PDB entry 4QW0 | X-ray diffraction, 2.90 A resolution | chains V and W of the 28 polymer chains in the assembly

[Chain V]
Protein: Proteasome subunit beta type-2
Organism: Saccharomyces cerevisiae
Notes: EC 3.4.25.1
UniProtKB: P25043 (PSB2_YEAST); residues 1-232 here correspond to UniProt positions 30-261 (UniProt number = residue number + 29)
Sequence (232 residues; numbered 1 to 232; the number before each row is that of its first residue):
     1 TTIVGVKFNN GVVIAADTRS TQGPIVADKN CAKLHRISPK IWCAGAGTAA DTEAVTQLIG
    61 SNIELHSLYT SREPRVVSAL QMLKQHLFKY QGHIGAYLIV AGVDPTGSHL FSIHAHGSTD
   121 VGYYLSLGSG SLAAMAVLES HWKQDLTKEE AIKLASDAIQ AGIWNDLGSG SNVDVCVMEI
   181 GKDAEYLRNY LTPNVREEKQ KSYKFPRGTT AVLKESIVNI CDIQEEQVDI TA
Disordered / not traced: 227-232
Covalently attached groups: bortezomib (BO2) linked to Thr1
Ion coordination: Mg2+: Ile163, Asp166, Ser169 (shared with 1 residue of chain L)
Residues lining bound ligands: bortezomib (BO2; N-[(1R)-1-(dihydroxyboryl)-3-methylbutyl]-N-(pyrazin-2-ylcarbonyl)-L-phenylalaninamide): Arg19, Ser20, Thr21, Gln22, Ala27, Cys31, Lys33, Gly45, Ala46, Gly47, Thr48, Ala49, Thr52, Ser129, Gly168

[Chain W]
Protein: Proteasome subunit beta type-3
Organism: Saccharomyces cerevisiae
Notes: EC 3.4.25.1
UniProtKB: P25451 (PSB3_YEAST); residues 0-204 here correspond to UniProt positions 1-205 (UniProt number = residue number + 1)
Sequence (205 residues; row label = number of the first residue in the row; numbering starts at 0):
     0 MSDPSSINGG IVVAMTGKDC VAIACDLRLG SQSLGVSNKF EKIFHYGHVF LGITGLATDV
    60 TTLNEMFRYK TNLYKLKEER AIEPETFTQL VSSSLYERRF GPYFVGPVVA GINSKSGKPF
   120 IAGFDLIGCI DEAKDFIVSG TASDQLFGMC ESLYEPNLEP EDLFETISQA LLNAADRDAL
   180 SGWGAVVYII KKDEVVKRYL KMRQD
Disordered / not traced: 0
Ion coordination: Mg2+: Asp204 (shared with 3 residues of chain K)

[How chain V and chain W interact]
Pairs across the interface (59):
  Ile25(V) - Asp143(W)
  Ile25(V) - Phe146(W)  hydrophobic
  Val26(V) - Phe146(W)
  Ala27(V) - Asp130(W)
  Asp28(V) - Asp130(W)
  Lys29(V) - Glu150(W)  salt bridge
  Ala49(V) - Cys128(W)  hydrophobic
  Ala50(V) - Tyr95(W)
  Ala50(V) - Ile126(W)  hydrophobic
  Ala50(V) - Cys128(W)
  Asp51(V) - Tyr95(W)  hydrogen bond
  Asp51(V) - Arg98(W)  salt bridge
  Ala54(V) - Tyr95(W)
  Tyr90(V) - Phe99(W)  hydrophobic
  His93(V) - Arg98(W)
  His93(V) - Phe99(W)
  Ile94(V) - Phe99(W)  hydrophobic
  Arg196(V) - Glu150(W)  salt bridge
  Lys199(V) - Glu150(W)
  Lys199(V) - Ser151(W)
  Lys199(V) - Tyr153(W)  hydrogen bond (side chain-backbone)
  Ser202(V) - Glu154(W)  hydrogen bond
  Tyr203(V) - Ser151(W)
  Tyr203(V) - Leu152(W)  hydrophobic
  Lys204(V) - Asp161(W)  salt bridge
  Phe205(V) - Leu152(W)  hydrophobic
  Phe205(V) - Gln168(W)
  Arg207(V) - Glu160(W)  salt bridge
  Arg207(V) - Asp161(W)  salt bridge
  Gly208(V) - Glu164(W)  hydrogen bond (backbone-side chain)
  Thr209(V) - Glu164(W)  hydrogen bond (backbone-side chain)
  Thr210(V) - Glu164(W)  hydrogen bond
  Thr210(V) - Ser167(W)
  Thr210(V) - Gln168(W)  hydrogen bond
  Thr210(V) - Leu199(W)
  Ala211(V) - Leu199(W)
  Ala211(V) - Lys200(W)  hydrogen bond (backbone-backbone)
  Val212(V) - Phe163(W)  hydrophobic
  Val212(V) - Tyr198(W)
  Leu213(V) - Tyr198(W)  hydrogen bond (backbone-backbone)
  Leu213(V) - Leu199(W)
  Leu213(V) - Lys200(W)
  Lys214(V) - Lys196(W)
  Lys214(V) - Arg197(W)
  Lys214(V) - Tyr198(W)  hydrogen bond (backbone-backbone)
  Glu215(V) - Lys196(W)
  Glu215(V) - Arg197(W)  salt bridge
  Ser216(V) - Val195(W)
  Ser216(V) - Lys196(W)  hydrogen bond (backbone-backbone)
  Ile217(V) - Val194(W)
  Val218(V) - His44(W)
  Val218(V) - Tyr187(W)  hydrophobic
  Val218(V) - Val194(W)  hydrogen bond (backbone-backbone)
  Val218(V) - Lys196(W)
  Asn219(V) - His44(W)
  Ile220(V) - Gly46(W)
  Ile220(V) - Phe49(W)  hydrophobic
  Ile220(V) - Val194(W)  hydrophobic
  Asp222(V) - Lys74(W)  salt bridge
Also at the interface, not in a pair above, chain V (35 interface residues in all): Thr48, Pro206
Also at the interface, not in a pair above, chain W (37 interface residues in all): His47, Asp124, Leu157, Glu158, Thr165, Leu171

[In short]
Chain V and chain W form an interface of 35 and 37 residues respectively, with 12 hydrogen bonds and 8 salt
bridges. Polar contacts include Lys29(V)-Glu150(W), Asp51(V)-Arg98(W) and Arg196(V)-Glu150(W). Bortezomib is
covalently linked to Thr1(V). The Mg2+ site is built by Ile163(V), Asp166(V) and Ser169(V).
Chain V is Proteasome subunit beta type-2 and chain W is Proteasome subunit beta type-3, both from
Saccharomyces cerevisiae; the structure, yCP beta5-A49T-A50V-double mutant in complex with bortezomib, was
determined by X-ray diffraction, deposited together with 4QUX, 4QUY, 4QV0, 4QV1, 4QV3, 4QV4 and 42 further
entries.
